Entry 6PQD (X-ray diffraction, 1.89 A resolution); this record covers chain A.

[Chain A]
Name: Cytochrome P450
From: Rhodopseudomonas palustris (strain HaA2)
UniProt: Q2IU02 (Q2IU02_RHOP2); residues 0-409 here correspond to UniProt positions 1-410 (UniProt number = residue number + 1)
Amino-acid sequence (410 residues; row label = number of the first residue in the row; numbering starts at 0):
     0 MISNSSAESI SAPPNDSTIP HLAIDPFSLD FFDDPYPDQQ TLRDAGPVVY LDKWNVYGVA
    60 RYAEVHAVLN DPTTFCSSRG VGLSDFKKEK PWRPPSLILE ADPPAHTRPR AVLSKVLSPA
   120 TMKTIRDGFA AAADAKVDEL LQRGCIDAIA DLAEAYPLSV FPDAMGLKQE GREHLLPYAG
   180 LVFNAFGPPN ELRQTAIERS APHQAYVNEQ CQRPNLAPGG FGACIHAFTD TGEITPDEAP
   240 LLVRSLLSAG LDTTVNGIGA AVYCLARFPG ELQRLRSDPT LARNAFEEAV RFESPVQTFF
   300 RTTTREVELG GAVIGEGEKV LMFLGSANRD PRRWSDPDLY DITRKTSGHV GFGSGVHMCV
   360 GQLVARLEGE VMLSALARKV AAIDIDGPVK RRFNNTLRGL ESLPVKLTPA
Unresolved in the structure: 0-16
Ion coordination: heme Fe near C358 (its only coordinating residue here)
Small-molecule neighbours:
  - heme (HEM): L68, V80, I97, L98, H105, R109, L112, L116, F160, S244, L245, A248, G249, T252, T253, G256, F285, V289, P294, V295, F298, R300, L323, G350, F351, G352, V355, H356, C358, V359, G360, V363, A364
  - 3-(methylsulfanyl)benzoic acid (OVP): R92, S95, I97, L98, V181, F182, F185, R243, S244, S247, A248, F298
Reported in the primary citation:
  - binding site for 3-(methylsulfanyl)benzoic acid: V181, F182, F185

[Summary]
Bound to chain A: heme and 3-(methylsulfanyl)benzoic acid. The paper reports a binding site for
3-(methylsulfanyl)benzoic acid at V181, F182 and F185.
Chain A is Cytochrome P450 (Rhodopseudomonas palustris (strain HaA2)); the structure, The crystal structure of
3-methylthiobenzoate-bound CYP199A4, was determined by X-ray diffraction (same publication as 6PQ6, 6PQS,
6PQW, 6PRR and 6PRS).
